Entry 6HJ3 (X-ray diffraction, 2.70 A resolution); this record covers chains A and E of the 5 polymer chains in the assembly.

# Chain A (and E)
Name: Proton-gated ion channel
From: Gloeobacter violaceus
Notes: chain E of this document is another copy of the same molecule, construct and numbering; everything in this record applies to it too
Reference sequence: Q7NDN8 (GLIC_GLOVI); residues 1-317 here correspond to UniProt positions 43-359 (UniProt number = residue number + 42)
Amino-acid sequence (317 residues; numbered 1 to 317; the number before each row is that of its first residue):
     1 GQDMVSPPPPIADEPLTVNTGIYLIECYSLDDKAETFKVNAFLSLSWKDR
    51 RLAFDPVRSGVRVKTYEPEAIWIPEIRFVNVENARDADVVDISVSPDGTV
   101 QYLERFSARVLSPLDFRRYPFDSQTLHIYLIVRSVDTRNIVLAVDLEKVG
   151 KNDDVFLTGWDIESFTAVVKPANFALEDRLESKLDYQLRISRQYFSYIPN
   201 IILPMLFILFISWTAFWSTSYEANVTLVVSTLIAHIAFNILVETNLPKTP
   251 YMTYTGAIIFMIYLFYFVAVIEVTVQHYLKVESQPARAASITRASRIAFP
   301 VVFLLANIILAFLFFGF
Unresolved in the structure: 1-4, 316-317
Bound ions: Na+: Pro68, Ile71
Ligand contacts:
  - fumaric acid (FUM), molecule 1: Ile25, Phe42, Arg105, Asn152
  - fumaric acid (FUM), molecule 2: Arg77, Val79, Ile131, Phe174, Leu176, Glu181
  - diundecyl phosphatidyl choline (PLC), molecule 1: Arg118, Phe121, Tyr194, Ile198, Ile202, Leu206, Tyr254, Ile258, Asn307, Phe315
  - diundecyl phosphatidyl choline (PLC), molecule 2: Phe207, Phe210, Trp213, Thr214, Trp217, Pro300
  - diundecyl phosphatidyl choline (PLC), molecule 3: Phe267, Ile271, Thr274, Val275, Tyr278
What the authors report for this chain:
  - binding site for fumaric acid: Arg77, Arg105, Asn152, Glu181

# How chain A and chain E interact
Contacting residue pairs (79; chain A residue first):
  Glu35(A) - Thr158(E)  hydrogen bond
  Glu75(A) - Val89(E)
  Glu75(A) - Val90(E)
  Arg77(A) - Val90(E)
  Arg77(A) - Arg105(E)
  Phe78(A) - Arg105(E)  hydrogen bond (backbone-side chain)
  Val79(A) - Ile25(E)
  Val79(A) - Glu26(E)
  Val79(A) - Arg105(E)  hydrogen bond (backbone-side chain)
  Asn80(A) - Glu26(E)
  Val81(A) - Glu26(E)
  Val81(A) - Asn40(E)
  Glu82(A) - Tyr28(E)  hydrogen bond (backbone-side chain)
  Glu82(A) - Asn40(E)  hydrogen bond (backbone-side chain)
  Glu82(A) - Ser107(E)
  Asn83(A) - Asp86(E)
  Asn83(A) - Ser107(E)  hydrogen bond
  Leu111(A) - Glu26(E)
  Leu111(A) - Tyr28(E)  hydrophobic
  Pro113(A) - Phe156(E)  hydrophobic
  Arg133(A) - Val90(E)
  Arg133(A) - Leu103(E)
  Asp136(A) - Arg62(E)  salt bridge
  Asp136(A) - Val63(E)
  Leu176(A) - Tyr23(E)
  Leu176(A) - Phe42(E)  hydrophobic
  Glu177(A) - Tyr23(E)
  Glu177(A) - Ser44(E)
  Glu177(A) - Leu103(E)
  Glu177(A) - Lys148(E)
  Arg179(A) - Asp91(E)  salt bridge
  Arg179(A) - Ser93(E)
  Glu181(A) - Phe42(E)
  Tyr221(A) - Ser218(E)
  Tyr221(A) - Ala223(E)  hydrophobic
  Tyr221(A) - Leu227(E)
  Glu222(A) - Ser220(E)  hydrogen bond
  Val225(A) - Ala223(E)
  Val225(A) - Thr226(E)
  Thr226(A) - Thr226(E)
  Val229(A) - Ser230(E)
  Leu232(A) - Ile208(E)  hydrophobic
  Leu232(A) - Ile211(E)  hydrophobic
  Ile233(A) - Ser230(E)
  Ile236(A) - Ile208(E)  hydrophobic
  Ile236(A) - Ala234(E)  hydrophobic
  Ile236(A) - Phe238(E)  hydrophobic
  Asn239(A) - Asn200(E)
  Ile240(A) - Leu241(E)  hydrophobic
  Glu243(A) - Asn200(E)
  Glu243(A) - Ile201(E)
  Lys248(A) - Tyr119(E)
  Lys248(A) - Gly159(E)
  Lys248(A) - Ser196(E)
  Lys248(A) - Tyr197(E)  hydrogen bond
  Lys248(A) - Asn245(E)
  Thr249(A) - Phe195(E)
  Thr249(A) - Ser196(E)
  Pro250(A) - Gln193(E)
  Pro250(A) - Phe195(E)
  Tyr251(A) - Phe195(E)
  Met252(A) - Phe195(E)  hydrophobic
  Met252(A) - Pro199(E)  hydrophobic
  Phe260(A) - Pro199(E)
  Phe260(A) - Leu203(E)  hydrophobic
  Phe260(A) - Phe207(E)  hydrophobic
  Tyr263(A) - Pro204(E)  hydrophobic
  Tyr263(A) - Phe207(E)  hydrophobic
  Tyr263(A) - Phe238(E)
  Leu264(A) - Phe207(E)  hydrophobic
  Phe267(A) - Phe207(E)
  Phe267(A) - Phe210(E)  hydrophobic
  Phe267(A) - Ile211(E)  hydrophobic
  Val270(A) - Ile211(E)  hydrophobic
  Val270(A) - Thr214(E)
  Thr274(A) - Thr214(E)
  Thr274(A) - Trp217(E)
  Tyr278(A) - Trp217(E)
  Tyr278(A) - Arg296(E)
Also at the interface, not in a pair above, chain A (44 interface residues in all): Lys33, Pro247, His277, Val281
Also at the interface, not in a pair above, chain E (51 interface residues in all): Ser29, Lys38, Thr219

# Summary
The interface between chain A and chain E involves 44 residues on one side and 51 on the other; the contacts
include 8 hydrogen bonds and 2 salt bridges. Polar pairs include Asp136(A)-Arg62(E), Arg179(A)-Asp91(E) and
Glu35(A)-Thr158(E). The paper reports a binding site for fumaric acid at Arg77(A), Arg105(A) and Asn152(A)
among others.
Both chains are Proton-gated ion channel (Gloeobacter violaceus). Entry 6HJ3 (Xray structure of GLIC in
complex with fumarate) was determined by X-ray diffraction (same publication as 6HPP, 6HJA, 6HJB, 6HJI and
6HJZ).
